Entry 7ORR (X-ray diffraction, 1.79 A resolution); this record covers chain A.

== Chain A ==
Molecule: Non-structural protein 10
Organism: Severe acute respiratory syndrome coronavirus 2
UniProtKB: P0DTD1 (R1AB_SARS2); residues 10-131 here correspond to UniProt positions 4263-4384 (UniProt number = residue number + 4253)
Sequence (125 residues; each row starts with the number of its first residue):
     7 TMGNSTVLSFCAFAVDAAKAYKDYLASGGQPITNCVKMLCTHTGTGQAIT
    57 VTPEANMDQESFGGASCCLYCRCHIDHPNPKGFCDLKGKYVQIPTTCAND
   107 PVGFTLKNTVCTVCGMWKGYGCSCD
Not modelled in the structure: 131
Differences from the reference sequence: expression tag (7-9)
Bound ions: Zn2+ site 1: C74, C77, H83, C90; Zn2+ site 2: C117, C120, C128, C130
Small-molecule neighbours:
  - 4-phenyl-1H-imidazole (PIM), molecule 1: M8, T12, S15, F16
  - 4-phenyl-1H-imidazole (PIM), molecule 2: K43, H48, M63, Q65, E66, T101
UniProt features mapped onto this chain:
  - binding site (Zn(2+)): C74, C77, H83, C90, C117, C120, C128, C130
From the paper describing this entry:
  - binding site for 4-phenyl-1H-imidazole: S11, T12, S15, T47, H48, T49, M63, E66

== In short ==
Bound to chain A: 4-phenyl-1H-imidazole. The Zn2+ site 1 is built by C74, C77, H83 and C90. C117, C120, C128
and C130 coordinate Zn2+ site 2. From UniProt: 8 Zn2+-binding residues. From the paper: a binding site for
4-phenyl-1H-imidazole at S11, T12 and S15 among others.
Chain A is Non-structural protein 10 (Severe acute respiratory syndrome coronavirus 2); the structure,
Non-structural protein 10 (nsp10) from SARS CoV-2 in complex with fragment VT00022, was determined by X-ray
diffraction, deposited together with 7ORU, 7ORV and 7ORW.
